6DON - chains A and C of the 4 polymer chains in the assembly; structure by X-ray diffraction, 1.42 A resolution.

# Chain A
Molecule: Ribonuclease H
Source organism: Bacillus halodurans
Notes: EC 3.1.26.4; fragment: catalytic domain
Reference sequence: Q9KEI9 (RNH1_BACHD); residues 61-196 here = UniProt positions 61-196
Chain sequence (136 residues; row label = number of the first residue in the row):
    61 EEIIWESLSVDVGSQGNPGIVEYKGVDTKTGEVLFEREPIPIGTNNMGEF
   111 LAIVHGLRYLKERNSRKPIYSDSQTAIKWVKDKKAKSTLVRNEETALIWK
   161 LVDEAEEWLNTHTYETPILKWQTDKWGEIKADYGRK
Metal / ion sites: Mg2+ site 1: Asp71, Glu109, Asp132 (shared with 1 residue of chain B; 1 residue of chain b); Mg2+ site 2: Asp71, Asp192 (shared with 1 residue of chain b); K+ site 1: Asp132, Glu188 (shared with 1 residue of chain b); K+ site 2: Asp192 (shared with 1 residue of chain b)
Curated features (UniProtKB/Swiss-Prot):
  - binding site (Mg(2+)): Asp71, Glu109, Asp132, Asp192
  - mutagenesis: Glu109 (E109Q: Loss of activity), Asp132 (D132N: Loss of activity), Glu188 (E188A: Strongly reduces activity; E188Q: No effect), Asp192 (D192N: Strongly reduced activity with manganese. Loss of activity with magnesium)
Reported in the primary citation:
  - catalytic residues: Lys196 (proposed by the authors, not directly observed)

# Chain C
Molecule: 6-nt DNA strand
Sequence (6 nucleotides; each row starts with the number of its first residue):
     1 CGATGT
Metal / ion sites: K+: DT4, DG5

# Chain A / chain C interface
Contacting residue pairs - 19 pairs, chain A then chain C:
  Asn77(A) - DA3(C)  hydrogen bond to the base
  Asn77(A) - DT4(C)  hydrogen bond to the sugar
  Pro78(A) - DA3(C)  phosphate contact
  Pro78(A) - DT4(C)  phosphate contact
  Thr104(A) - DT4(C)  phosphate contact
  Thr104(A) - DG5(C)  hydrogen bond to the phosphate
  Asn105(A) - DT4(C)  hydrogen bond to the base
  Asn106(A) - DT4(C)  hydrogen bond to the base
  Asn106(A) - DG5(C)  hydrogen bond to the sugar
  Gln134(A) - DG5(C)  base contact
  Gln134(A) - DT6(C)  base contact
  Thr135(A) - DG5(C)  sugar contact
  Lys138(A) - DT6(C)  phosphate contact
  Trp139(A) - DG5(C)  phosphate contact
  Trp139(A) - DT6(C)  hydrogen bond to the phosphate
  Lys146(A) - DG5(C)  sugar contact
  Lys146(A) - DT6(C)  salt bridge to the phosphate
  Ser147(A) - DG5(C)  hydrogen bond to the phosphate
  Thr148(A) - DG5(C)  hydrogen bond to the phosphate
Other interface residues (no listed pair), chain A (14 interface residues in all): Met107, Leu149
Other interface residues (no listed pair), chain C (5 interface residues in all): DG2

# Overview
The interface between chain A and chain C involves 14 residues on one side and 5 on the other; the contacts
include 9 hydrogen bonds and 1 salt bridge. Among the polar pairs are Asn77(A)-DA3(C), Asn105(A)-DT4(C) and
Asn106(A)-DT4(C). From the paper: the catalytic residue Lys196(A).
Chain A is Ribonuclease H (Bacillus halodurans) and chain C is a 6-nt DNA strand; the structure, Crystal
Structure of Bacillus Halodurans Ribonuclease H1 in Complex with an RNA/DNA Hybrid: Reaction in 2 ..., was
determined by X-ray diffraction, deposited together with 6DMN, 6DMV, 6DO8, 6DO9, 6DOA, 6DOB and 46 further
entries.
